PDB entry 2ZKD | X-ray diffraction, 1.60 A resolution | chains C and A of the 3 polymer chains in the assembly

# Chain C
Molecule: 12-nt DNA strand
Sequence (12 nucleotides; row label = number of the first residue in the row):
     1 CTACCGGATT GC

# Chain A
Name: E3 ubiquitin-protein ligase UHRF1
Organism: Mus musculus
Notes: EC 6.3.2.-
Reference sequence: Q8VDF2 (UHRF1_MOUSE); residue numbers follow UniProt; this construct covers 404-613
Sequence (210 residues; numbered 404 to 613; the number before each row is that of its first residue):
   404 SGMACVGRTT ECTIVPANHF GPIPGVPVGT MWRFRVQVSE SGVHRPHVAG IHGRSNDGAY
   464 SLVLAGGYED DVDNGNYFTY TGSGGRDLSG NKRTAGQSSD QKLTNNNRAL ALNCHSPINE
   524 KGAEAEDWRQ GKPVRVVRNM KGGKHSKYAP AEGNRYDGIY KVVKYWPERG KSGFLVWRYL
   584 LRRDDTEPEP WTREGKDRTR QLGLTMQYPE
Construct notes: engineered mutation Ser404 (Lys in Q8VDF2)

# How chain C and chain A interact
Pairs across the interface (27; chain C residue first):
  DC4(C) - Gly493(A)  sugar contact
  DC4(C) - Asn494(A)  sugar contact
  DC5(C) - Cys408(A)  base contact
  DC5(C) - Asn494(A)  hydrogen bond to the base
  DC5(C) - Arg496(A)  base contact
  DG6(C) - Ala407(A)  hydrogen bond to the base
  DG6(C) - Cys408(A)  base contact
  DG6(C) - Val409(A)  hydrogen bond to the base
  DG6(C) - Val451(A)  base contact
  DG6(C) - Arg496(A)  hydrogen bond to the base
  DG7(C) - Cys408(A)  sugar contact
  DG7(C) - Val409(A)  sugar contact
  DG7(C) - Gly410(A)  phosphate contact
  DG7(C) - Val451(A)  base contact
  DG7(C) - Arg496(A)  base contact
  DA8(C) - Gly410(A)  phosphate contact
  DA8(C) - Arg411(A)  salt bridge to the phosphate
  DA8(C) - His450(A)  sugar contact
  DT9(C) - Arg411(A)  salt bridge to the phosphate
  DT9(C) - Arg448(A)  phosphate contact
  DT9(C) - His455(A)  hydrogen bond to the phosphate
  DT10(C) - His455(A)  salt bridge to the phosphate
  DT10(C) - Gly456(A)  sugar contact
  DT10(C) - Arg457(A)  salt bridge to the phosphate
  DG11(C) - Arg457(A)  phosphate contact
  DG11(C) - Ser458(A)  hydrogen bond to the phosphate
  DG11(C) - Asn508(A)  sugar contact
Also at the interface, not in a pair above, chain C (9 interface residues in all): DC12
Also at the interface, not in a pair above, chain A (20 interface residues in all): Met406, Glu414, Pro449, Lys495

# Overview
9 residues of chain C face 20 of chain A across their interface, with 6 hydrogen bonds and 4 salt bridges.
Polar contacts include DC5(C)-Asn494(A), DG6(C)-Ala407(A) and DG6(C)-Val409(A).
Chain C is a 12-nt DNA strand and chain A is E3 ubiquitin-protein ligase UHRF1 (Mus musculus); the structure,
Crystal structure of the SRA domain of mouse Np95 in complex with hemi-methylated CpG DNA, was determined by
X-ray diffraction, deposited together with 2ZKE, 2ZKF and 2ZKG.
